PDB entry 4G8F | X-ray diffraction, 2.10 A resolution | chains A and B

# Chain A
Name: alpha chain clone 42 TCR
From: Homo sapiens
Chain sequence (204 residues; numbered 1 to 221 plus 3 insertion-coded residues; 20 numbers in that range are skipped by the numbering (no residue carries them; nothing is unmodelled there); the number before each row is that of its first residue; a row labelled like 84A-84C holds insertion residues (84A, then the next letters in order)):
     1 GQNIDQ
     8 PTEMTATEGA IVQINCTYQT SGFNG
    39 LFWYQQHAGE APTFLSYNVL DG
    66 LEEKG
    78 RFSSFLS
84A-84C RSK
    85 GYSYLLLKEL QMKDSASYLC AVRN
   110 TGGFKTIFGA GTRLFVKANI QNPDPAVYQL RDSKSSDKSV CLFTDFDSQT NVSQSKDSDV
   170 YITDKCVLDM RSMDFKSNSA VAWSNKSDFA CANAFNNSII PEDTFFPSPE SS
Disordered / not traced: 1-2, 110-111, 206-221
Disulfides: Cys23-Cys104, Cys150-Cys200

# Chain B
Name: beta chain clone 42 TCR
From: Homo sapiens
Chain sequence (243 residues; numbered 1 to 256; 13 numbers in that range are skipped by the numbering (no residue carries them; nothing is unmodelled there); the number before each row is that of its first residue):
     1 NAGVTQTPKF RVLKTGQSMT LLCAQDMNHE Y
    39 MYWYRQDPGM GLRLIHYSVG EGT
    66 TAKGEVP
    74 DGYNVSRL
    83 KKQNFLLGLE SAAPSQTSVY FCASSPRLAG DEQFFGPGTR LTVLEDLKNV FPPEVAVFEP
   143 SEAEISHTQK ATLVCLATGF YPDHVELSWW VNGKEVHSGV CTDPQPLKEQ PALNDSRYAL
   203 SSRLRVSATF WQNPRNHFRC QVQFYGLSEN DEWTQDRAKP VTQIVSAEAW GRAD
Disulfides: Cys23-Cys104, Cys157-Cys222

# How chain A and chain B interact
Disulfides between the chains: Cys175(A)-Cys183(B)
Residue-residue contacts (90):
  Phe40(A) with Asp113(B)
  Tyr42(A) with Glu114(B); Gln115(B), hydrogen bond (side chain-backbone)
  Gln44(A) with Gln44(B), hydrogen bond; Phe103(B)
  Glu48(A) with Phe103(B)
  Ala49(A) with Phe103(B), hydrophobic; Gly118(B)
  Pro50(A) with Leu50(B), hydrophobic; Phe117(B)
  Phe52(A) with Glu114(B)
  Tyr55(A) with Asp113(B)
  Leu103(A) with Leu50(B), hydrophobic
  Arg107(A) with Asp113(B), salt bridge
  Gly112(A) with Tyr31(B)
  Phe113(A) with Tyr31(B), hydrophobic; Tyr40(B), hydrogen bond (backbone-side chain)
  Lys114(A) with Leu52(B); Tyr55(B)
  Thr115(A) with Tyr42(B); Gln115(B), hydrogen bond
  Ile116(A) with Glu70(B)
  Phe117(A) with Tyr42(B); Leu50(B), hydrophobic; Phe117(B), hydrophobic
  Ala119(A) with Met48(B); Gly49(B)
  Arg122(A) with Pro186(B)
  Asp133(A) with His149(B), salt bridge
  Tyr137(A) with Ser143(B); Ala145(B); Glu146(B); His149(B)
  Gln138(A) with Ser143(B)
  Leu139(A) with Phe140(B); Glu141(B); Thr154(B); Val156(B), hydrophobic
  Arg140(A) with Phe140(B); Glu141(B), salt bridge; Pro142(B), hydrogen bond (side chain-backbone); Glu144(B), salt bridge; Arg254(B)
  Asp141(A) with Val139(B); Phe140(B)
  Ser142(A) with Val139(B), hydrogen bond (backbone-backbone); Glu141(B), hydrogen bond; Glu250(B), hydrogen bond (side chain-backbone); Ala251(B)
  Lys147(A) with Phe140(B)
  Ser148(A) with Phe140(B)
  Val149(A) with Phe140(B), hydrophobic; Val156(B), hydrophobic; Leu158(B), hydrophobic
  Leu151(A) with Thr154(B)
  Thr153(A) with Arg207(B)
  Asp154(A) with Thr150(B); Arg207(B), salt bridge
  Tyr170(A) with Glu191(B), hydrogen bond (side chain-backbone); Gln192(B)
  Ile171(A) with Leu189(B)
  Thr172(A) with Asp185(B); Leu189(B); Ser203(B); Arg205(B), hydrogen bond
  Cys175(A) with Cys183(B), disulfide; Thr184(B); Arg205(B)
  Val176(A) with Cys183(B), hydrogen bond (backbone-side chain)
  Leu177(A) with Gly181(B); Arg205(B); Arg207(B)
  Asp178(A) with Ser180(B); Gly181(B), hydrogen bond (backbone-backbone)
  Met179(A) with Ser180(B), hydrogen bond (backbone-side chain); Arg207(B); Val208(B); Ser209(B)
  Met182(A) with Lys152(B)
  Phe184(A) with Lys152(B); Arg207(B)
  Ser186(A) with Arg207(B), hydrogen bond
  Ser188(A) with Arg205(B), hydrogen bond
  Ala189(A) with Arg205(B)
  Val190(A) with Val156(B), hydrophobic; Ser203(B); Arg205(B)
  Trp192(A) with Leu158(B), hydrophobic; Leu189(B), hydrophobic; Ala201(B), hydrophobic
Other interface residues (no listed pair), chain A (48 interface residues in all): Gly118, Asp173
Other interface residues (no listed pair), chain B (57 interface residues in all): Lys68, Gly69, Gly112, Pro119, Ala138, Leu155, Thr160, Val182, Lys190

# Overview
48 residues of chain A and 57 residues of chain B are in contact; the contacts include 1 disulfide bond, 15
hydrogen bonds and 5 salt bridges. Polar contacts include Arg107(A)-Asp113(B), Asp133(A)-His149(B) and
Arg140(A)-Glu141(B).
Here chain A is alpha chain clone 42 TCR and chain B is beta chain clone 42 TCR, both from Homo sapiens. Entry
4G8F (Crystal Structure of clone42 TCR) was determined by X-ray diffraction.
